3EPF - chains 1 and 3 of the 5 polymer chains in the assembly; structure by electron microscopy, 9.00 A resolution (very low resolution: no residue pairs are listed; an interface is given only as per-side residue counts).

[Chain 1]
Molecule: Protein VP1
From: Poliovirus type 2
UniProtKB: P06210 (POLG_POL2L); residues 24-301 here correspond to UniProt positions 602-879 (UniProt number = residue number + 578)
Chain sequence (278 residues; numbered 24 to 301; the number before each row is that of its first residue):
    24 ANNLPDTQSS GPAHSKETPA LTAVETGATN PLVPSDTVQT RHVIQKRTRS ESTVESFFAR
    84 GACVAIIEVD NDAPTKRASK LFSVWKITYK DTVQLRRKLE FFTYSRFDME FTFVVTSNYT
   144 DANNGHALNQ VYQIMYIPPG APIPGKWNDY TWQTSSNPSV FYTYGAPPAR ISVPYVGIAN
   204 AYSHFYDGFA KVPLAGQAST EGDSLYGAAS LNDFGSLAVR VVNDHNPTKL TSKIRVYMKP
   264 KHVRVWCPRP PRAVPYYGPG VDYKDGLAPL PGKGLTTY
Not modelled in the structure: 96-101
UniProt features mapped onto this chain:
  - site: Y301 (Cleavage)
Residues lining bound ligands: SC4 (1[2-chloro-4-methoxy-phenyl-oxymethyl]-4-[2,6-dichloro-phenyl-oxymethyl]-benzene): I110, T111, Y112, L122, S128, F130, M132, F134, F136, Y159, P181, V183, I194, V196, V199, Y205, H207, F237, L240

[Chain 3]
Molecule: Protein VP3
From: Poliovirus type 2
UniProtKB: P06210 (POLG_POL2L); residues 1-235 here correspond to UniProt positions 341-575 (UniProt number = residue number + 340)
Chain sequence (235 residues; each row starts with the number of its first residue):
     1 GLPVLNTPGS NQYLTADNYQ SPCAIPEFDV TPPIDIPGEV RNMMELAEID TMIPLNLTNQ
    61 RKNTMDMYRV ELNDAAHSDT PILCLSLSPA SDPRLAHTML GEILNYYTHW AGSLKFTFLF
   121 CGSMMATGKL LVSYAPPGAE APKSRKEAML GTHVIWDIGL QSSCTMVVPW ISNTTYRQTI
   181 NDSFTEGGYI SMFYQTRVVV PLSTPRKMDI LGFVSACNDF SVRLLRDTTH ISQEA

[How chain 1 and chain 3 interact]
At this resolution (9 A) residue pairs are not listed: 38 residues of chain 1 and 35 of chain 3 lie at the interface.

[Overview]
Chain 1 and chain 3 form an interface of 38 and 35 residues respectively. Compound SC4 is bound between chain
1 and chain 3.
Chain 1 is Protein VP1 and chain 3 is Protein VP3, both from Poliovirus type 2; the structure, CryoEM
structure of poliovirus receptor bound to poliovirus type 2, was determined by electron microscopy (same
publication as 3URO, 3EPC and 3EPD).
